PDB entry 3DFT | X-ray diffraction, 1.94 A resolution | chains C and D of the 4 polymer chains in the assembly

== Chain C (and D) ==
Protein: Fructose-bisphosphate aldolase A
Organism: Oryctolagus cuniculus
Notes: EC 4.1.2.13; chain D of this document is another copy of the same molecule, construct and numbering; everything in this record applies to it too
Reference sequence: P00883 (ALDOA_RABIT); residues 1-363 here correspond to UniProt positions 2-364 (UniProt number = residue number + 1)
Sequence (363 residues; each row starts with the number of its first residue):
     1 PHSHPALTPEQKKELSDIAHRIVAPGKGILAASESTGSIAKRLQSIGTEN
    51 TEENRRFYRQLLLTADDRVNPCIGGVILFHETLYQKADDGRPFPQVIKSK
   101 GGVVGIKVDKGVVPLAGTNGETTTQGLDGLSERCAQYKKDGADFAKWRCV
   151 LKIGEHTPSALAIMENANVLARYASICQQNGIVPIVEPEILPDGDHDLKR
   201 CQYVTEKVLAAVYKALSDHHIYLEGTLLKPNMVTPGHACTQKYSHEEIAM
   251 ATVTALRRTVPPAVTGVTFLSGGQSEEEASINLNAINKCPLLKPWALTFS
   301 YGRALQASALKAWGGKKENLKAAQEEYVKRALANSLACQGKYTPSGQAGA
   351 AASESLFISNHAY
Not modelled in the structure: 348-358 (chain D: 361-363)
Sequence notes: engineered mutation Ser33 (Asp34 in P00883)
UniProt features mapped onto this chain:
  - active site: Glu187 (Proton acceptor), Lys229 (Schiff-base intermediate with dihydroxyacetone-P)
  - binding site (beta-D-fructose 1,6-bisphosphate): Arg42, Ser271 to Gly273, Ser300, Arg303
  - site: Cys72 (Essential for substrate cleavage), Lys107 (Essential for substrate cleavage), Lys146 (Alkylation inactivates the enzyme), His361 (Alkylation inactivates the enzyme), Tyr363 (Necessary for preference for fructose 1,6-bisphosphate over fructose 1-phosphate)
  - modified residue: Thr8 (Phosphothreonine), Ser35 (Phosphoserine), Ser38 (Phosphoserine), Lys41 (N6-acetyllysine), Ser45 (Phosphoserine), Lys98 (N6-(2-hydroxyisobutyryl)lysine), Lys107 (N6-acetyllysine), Lys110 (N6-acetyllysine), Ser131 (Phosphoserine), Lys146 (N6-(2-hydroxyisobutyryl)lysine), Ser271 (Phosphoserine), Lys311 (N6-malonyllysine), Lys329 (N6-acetyllysine), Asn360 (Deamidated asparagine)
  - cross-link: Lys41 (Glycyl lysine isopeptide (Lys-Gly) (interchain with G-Cter in SUMO1))

== How chain C and chain D interact ==
Contacting residue pairs (53):
  His2(C) - His156(D)
  His4(C) - Gly117(D)
  His4(C) - Thr118(D)
  His4(C) - Asn119(D)
  His4(C) - His156(D)
  Ala6(C) - Ala116(D)
  Ala6(C) - Gly117(D)
  Val113(C) - Arg172(D)
  Leu115(C) - Arg172(D)
  Ala116(C) - Ser175(D)
  Ala116(C) - Gln179(D)
  Ala116(C) - His220(D)
  Gly117(C) - His4(D)
  Gly117(C) - Ala6(D)
  Gly117(C) - His220(D)
  Thr118(C) - His4(D)
  Asn119(C) - His4(D)
  Thr123(C) - Arg172(D)
  Gln125(C) - Leu127(D)
  Gln125(C) - Asp128(D)
  Gln125(C) - Gly129(D)
  Gly126(C) - Asp128(D)  hydrogen bond (backbone-side chain)
  Leu127(C) - Asp128(D)  hydrogen bond (backbone-side chain)
  Asp128(C) - Lys110(D)  salt bridge
  Asp128(C) - Gln125(D)
  Asp128(C) - Gly126(D)  hydrogen bond (side chain-backbone)
  Asp128(C) - Leu127(D)  hydrogen bond (side chain-backbone)
  Asp128(C) - Asp128(D)  hydrogen bond (backbone-side chain)
  Gly129(C) - Gln125(D)  hydrogen bond (backbone-side chain)
  His156(C) - His2(D)  hydrogen bond
  His156(C) - His4(D)
  Leu161(C) - Asp218(D)
  Leu161(C) - His219(D)
  Leu161(C) - His220(D)
  Met164(C) - Asn168(D)
  Met164(C) - His219(D)
  Glu165(C) - Asn168(D)  hydrogen bond
  Glu165(C) - Arg172(D)  salt bridge
  Asn168(C) - Met164(D)
  Asn168(C) - Glu165(D)  hydrogen bond
  Asn168(C) - Asn168(D)
  Arg172(C) - Val113(D)
  Arg172(C) - Leu115(D)
  Arg172(C) - Thr123(D)
  Arg172(C) - Glu165(D)
  Ser175(C) - Ala116(D)
  Gln179(C) - Ala116(D)
  Asp218(C) - Leu161(D)
  Asp218(C) - Met164(D)
  His219(C) - Leu161(D)
  His220(C) - Ala116(D)
  His220(C) - Gly117(D)
  His220(C) - Leu161(D)
Other interface residues (no listed pair), chain C (27 interface residues in all): Lys110

== In short ==
Chain C and chain D each contribute 27 residues to their interface, with 9 hydrogen bonds and 2 salt bridges.
Polar contacts include Asp128(C)-Lys110(D), Glu165(C)-Arg172(D) and Gly126(C)-Asp128(D). From UniProt:
active-site residues Glu187(C) and Lys229(C) and 6 beta-D-fructose 1,6-bisphosphate-binding residues on chain
C.
Chain C and chain D are both Fructose-bisphosphate aldolase A (Oryctolagus cuniculus); the structure,
Phosphate ions in D33S mutant fructose-1,6-bisphosphate aldolase from rabbit muscle, was determined by X-ray
diffraction (same publication as 3DFN, 3DFO, 3DFP, 3DFQ and 3DFS).
